8JQ3 - chains B and D of the 4 polymer chains in the assembly; structure by X-ray diffraction, 1.90 A resolution.

# Chain B (and D)
Protein: L-rhamnose isomerase
Source organism: Lacticaseibacillus rhamnosus
Notes: chain D of this document is another copy of the same molecule, construct and numbering; everything in this record applies to it too
Amino-acid sequence (434 residues; row label = number of the first residue in the row):
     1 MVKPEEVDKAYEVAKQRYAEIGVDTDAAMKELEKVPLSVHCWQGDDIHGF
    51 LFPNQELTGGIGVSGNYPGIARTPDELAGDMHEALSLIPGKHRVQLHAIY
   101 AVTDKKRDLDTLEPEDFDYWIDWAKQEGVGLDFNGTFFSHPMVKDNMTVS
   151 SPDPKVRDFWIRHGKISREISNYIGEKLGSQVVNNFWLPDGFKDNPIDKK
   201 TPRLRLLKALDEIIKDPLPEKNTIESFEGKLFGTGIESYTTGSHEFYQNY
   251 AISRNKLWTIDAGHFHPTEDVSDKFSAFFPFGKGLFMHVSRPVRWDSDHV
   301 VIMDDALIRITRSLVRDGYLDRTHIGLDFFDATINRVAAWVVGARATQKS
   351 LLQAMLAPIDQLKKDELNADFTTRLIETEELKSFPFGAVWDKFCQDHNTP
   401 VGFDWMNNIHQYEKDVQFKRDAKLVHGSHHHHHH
Disordered / not traced: 54-64, 421-434 (chain D: 54-63, 428-434)
Metal / ion sites: Mn2+ site 1: Glu-228, Asp-261, His-288, Asp-328; Mn2+ site 2: His-264, Asp-296, Asp-298
From the paper describing this entry:
  - Mn2+ coordination: Glu-228, Asp-261, His-264, His-288, Asp-296, Asp-298, Asp-328
  - catalytic residues: Asp-328 (proposed by the authors, not directly observed)

# How chain B and chain D interact
Pairs across the interface - 99 pairs, chain B then chain D:
  Asp-145(B) with Ala-369(D)
  Pro-152(B) with Leu-367(D), hydrophobic
  Phe-192(B) with Glu-366(D); Phe-371(D), hydrophobic; Arg-374(D)
  Asp-194(B) with Arg-374(D)
  Asn-195(B) with Arg-312(D); Arg-374(D), hydrogen bond (backbone-side chain)
  Pro-196(B) with Arg-316(D); Glu-366(D)
  Ile-197(B) with Arg-316(D); Asp-317(D); Leu-362(D), hydrophobic; Lys-363(D); Glu-366(D), hydrogen bond (backbone-side chain); Arg-374(D); Thr-378(D)
  Asp-198(B) with Asp-317(D); Lys-363(D); Glu-366(D), hydrogen bond (backbone-side chain)
  Lys-199(B) with Ser-272(D), hydrogen bond; Asp-273(D); Ser-276(D), hydrogen bond (backbone-side chain); Ser-313(D), hydrogen bond; Asp-317(D), hydrogen bond (backbone-side chain)
  Lys-200(B) with Ser-276(D); Asp-317(D), hydrogen bond (side chain-backbone); Tyr-319(D)
  Arg-203(B) with Asp-273(D), salt bridge; Ser-276(D), hydrogen bond; Ala-277(D)
  Arg-205(B) with Leu-367(D)
  Leu-207(B) with Phe-281(D), hydrophobic
  Ser-243(B) with Ala-277(D)
  Glu-245(B) with Gln-248(D); Lys-274(D), salt bridge; Ala-277(D)
  Phe-246(B) with Ala-277(D); Phe-281(D)
  Gln-248(B) with Glu-245(D); Asn-249(D), hydrogen bond
  Asn-249(B) with Gln-248(D), hydrogen bond; Asn-249(D); Ile-252(D); Ala-277(D), hydrogen bond (side chain-backbone); Phe-281(D)
  Tyr-250(B) with Phe-281(D)
  Ile-252(B) with Asn-249(D)
  Ser-253(B) with Phe-281(D)
  Arg-254(B) with Phe-281(D)
  His-266(B) with His-266(D); Thr-268(D); Glu-269(D), salt bridge
  Pro-267(B) with Pro-267(D); Thr-268(D)
  Thr-268(B) with His-266(D); Pro-267(D)
  Glu-269(B) with His-266(D), salt bridge
  Ser-272(B) with Lys-199(D), hydrogen bond
  Asp-273(B) with Arg-203(D), salt bridge
  Lys-274(B) with Glu-245(D), salt bridge
  Ser-276(B) with Lys-199(D), hydrogen bond (side chain-backbone); Lys-200(D); Arg-203(D), hydrogen bond
  Ala-277(B) with Arg-203(D); Ser-243(D); Glu-245(D); Phe-246(D); Asn-249(D), hydrogen bond (backbone-side chain)
  Phe-281(B) with Leu-207(D), hydrophobic; Phe-246(D); Asn-249(D); Tyr-250(D), hydrophobic; Arg-254(D)
  Arg-312(B) with Asn-195(D)
  Ser-313(B) with Lys-199(D), hydrogen bond
  Arg-316(B) with Pro-196(D), hydrogen bond (side chain-backbone); Ile-197(D)
  Asp-317(B) with Ile-197(D); Asp-198(D); Lys-199(D), hydrogen bond (side chain-backbone); Lys-200(D), hydrogen bond (backbone-side chain)
  Tyr-319(B) with Lys-200(D)
  Lys-363(B) with Ile-197(D); Asp-198(D)
  Glu-366(B) with Phe-192(D); Pro-196(D); Ile-197(D), hydrogen bond (side chain-backbone); Asp-198(D), hydrogen bond (side chain-backbone)
  Leu-367(B) with Pro-152(D), hydrophobic; Arg-205(D)
  Ala-369(B) with Asp-145(D)
  Phe-371(B) with Phe-192(D), hydrophobic
  Arg-374(B) with Phe-192(D); Asp-194(D); Asn-195(D), hydrogen bond (side chain-backbone); Pro-196(D); Ile-197(D)
  Thr-378(B) with Ile-197(D)
Other interface residues (no listed pair), chain B (53 interface residues in all): Leu-204, Tyr-239, Asp-270, Phe-278, Pro-280, Arg-309, Ile-359, Leu-362, Leu-375
Other interface residues (no listed pair), chain D (53 interface residues in all): Leu-204, Tyr-239, Ser-253, Asp-270, Phe-278, Pro-280, Arg-309, Ile-359, Leu-375

# In short
Chain B and chain D each contribute 53 residues to their interface; the contacts include 23 hydrogen bonds and
6 salt bridges. Among the polar pairs are Arg-203(B)/Asp-273(D), Glu-245(B)/Lys-274(D) and
His-266(B)/Glu-269(D). Glu-228(B), Asp-261(B), His-288(B) and Asp-328(B) coordinate Mn2+ site 1. From the
paper: the catalytic residue Asp-328(B); Mn2+ coordination by Glu-228(B), Asp-261(B) and His-264(B) among
others.
Chain B and chain D are both L-rhamnose isomerase (Lacticaseibacillus rhamnosus); the structure, Crystal
structure of L-rhamnose isomerase from Lactobacillus rhamnosus, was determined by X-ray diffraction (same
publication as 8JQ4, 8JQ5 and 8JQ6).
